Entry 8X5U (X-ray diffraction, 2.10 A resolution); this record covers chain A.

# Chain A
Molecule: Peptidyl-tRNA hydrolase
Organism: Thermus thermophilus HB8
Reference sequence: Q5SHZ2 (PTH_THET8); residue numbers follow UniProt; this construct covers 1-167
Sequence (171 residues; each row starts with the number of its first residue; numbers below 1 keep their minus sign (Gly-3 is residue -3)):
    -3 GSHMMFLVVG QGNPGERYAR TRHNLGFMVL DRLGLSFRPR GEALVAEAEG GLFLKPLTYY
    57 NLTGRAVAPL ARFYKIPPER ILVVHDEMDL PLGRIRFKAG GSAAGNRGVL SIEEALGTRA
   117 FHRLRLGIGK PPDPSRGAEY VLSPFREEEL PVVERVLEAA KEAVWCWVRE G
Unresolved in the structure: -3 to -1
Differences from the reference sequence: expression tag (-3 to 0)
Swiss-Prot annotation at these positions:
  - active site: His19 (Proton acceptor)
  - binding site (tRNA): Tyr14, Tyr55, Asn57
  - site: Asn9 (Discriminates between blocked and unblocked aminoacyl-tRNA), Asp82 (Stabilizes the basic form of H active site to accept a proton)
Reported in the primary citation:
  - interface residues: Asn9, Tyr14, His19, Tyr55, Tyr56, Asn57, Leu138, Arg165, Glu166, Gly167
  - specificity-determining residues: Asn9
  - catalytic residues: His19, Asp82 (citing earlier work)
  - catalytic residues: Arg103 (proposed by the authors, not directly observed)
  - mutagenesis - E83A, N102A, R103A: decreased catalytic activity
  - mutagenesis - L138A: unchanged catalytic activity

# In short
From UniProt: active-site residue His19 and 3 tRNA-binding residues. From the paper: catalytic residues His19,
Asp82 and Arg103; E83A, N102A and R103A reduce catalytic activity.
Chain A is Peptidyl-tRNA hydrolase (Thermus thermophilus HB8); the structure, Crystal structure of Thermus
thermophilus peptidyl-tRNA hydrolase C-terminal 16 amino acid deletion mutant, was determined by X-ray
diffraction together with 8X5T from the same study.
